PDB entry 8P3Y | electron microscopy, 3.55 A resolution | chains D and H of the 8 polymer chains in the assembly

Chain D:
Molecule: Glutamate receptor 2
From: Rattus norvegicus
Notes: engineered mutation(s): F231A
UniProtKB: P19491 (GRIA2_RAT), isoform P19491-2; aligned to UniProt positions 1-881 over residues -18 to 862 (the alignment contains insertions or deletions, so no single offset holds)
Chain sequence (881 residues; row label = number of the first residue in the row; numbers below 1 keep their minus sign (Met-18 is residue -18)):
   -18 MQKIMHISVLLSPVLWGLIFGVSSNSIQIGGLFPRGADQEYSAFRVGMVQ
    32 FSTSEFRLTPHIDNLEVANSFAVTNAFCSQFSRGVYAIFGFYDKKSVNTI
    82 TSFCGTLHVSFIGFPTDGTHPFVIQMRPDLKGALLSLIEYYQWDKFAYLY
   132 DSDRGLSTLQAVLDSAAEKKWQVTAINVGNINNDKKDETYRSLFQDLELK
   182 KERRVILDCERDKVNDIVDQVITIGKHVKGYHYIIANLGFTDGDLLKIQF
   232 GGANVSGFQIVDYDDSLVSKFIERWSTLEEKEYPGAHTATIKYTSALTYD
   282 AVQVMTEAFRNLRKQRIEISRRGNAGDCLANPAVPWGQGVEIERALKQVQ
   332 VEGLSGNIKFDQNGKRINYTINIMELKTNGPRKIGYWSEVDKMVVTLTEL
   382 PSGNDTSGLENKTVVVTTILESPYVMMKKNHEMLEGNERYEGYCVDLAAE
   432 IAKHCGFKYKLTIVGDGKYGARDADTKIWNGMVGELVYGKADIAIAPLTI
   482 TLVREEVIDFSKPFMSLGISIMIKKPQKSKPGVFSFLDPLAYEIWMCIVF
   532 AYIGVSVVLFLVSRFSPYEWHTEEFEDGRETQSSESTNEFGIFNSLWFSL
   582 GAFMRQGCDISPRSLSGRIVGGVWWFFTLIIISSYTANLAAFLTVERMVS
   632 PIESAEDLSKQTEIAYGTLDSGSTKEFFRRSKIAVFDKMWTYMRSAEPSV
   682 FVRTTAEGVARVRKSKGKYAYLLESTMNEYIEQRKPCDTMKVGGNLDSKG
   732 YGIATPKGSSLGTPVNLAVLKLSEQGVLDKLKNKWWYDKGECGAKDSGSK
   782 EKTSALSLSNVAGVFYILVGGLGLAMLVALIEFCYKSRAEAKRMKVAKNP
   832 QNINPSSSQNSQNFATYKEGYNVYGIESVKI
Unresolved in the structure: -18 to 392, 552-568, 774-784, 824-862
Sequence notes: conflict Gly94 (Ser115 in P19491), Ser754 (Asn775 in P19491), Val758 (Leu779 in P19491); variant Arg586 (Gln607 in P19491)
Curated features (UniProtKB/Swiss-Prot):
  - binding site (L-glutamate): Thr482
Disulfide bonds: Cys718-Cys773
What the authors report for this chain:
  - mutagenesis - F231A: decreased signaling

Chain H:
Molecule: Voltage-dependent calcium channel gamma-2 subunit
From: Rattus norvegicus
UniProtKB: Q71RJ2 (CCG2_RAT); numbering as in UniProt (aligned over 1-323)
Chain sequence (323 residues; each row starts with the number of its first residue):
     1 MGLFDRGVQMLLTTVGAFAAFSLMTIAVGTDYWLYSRGVCKTKSVSENET
    51 SKKNEEVMTHSGLWRTCCLEGNFKGLCKQIDHFPEDADYEADTAEYFLRA
   101 VRASSIFPILSVILLFMGGLCIAASEFYKTRHNIILSAGIFFVSAGLSNI
   151 IGIIVYISANAGDPSKSDSKKNSYSYGWSFYFGALSFIIAEMVGVLAVHM
   201 FIDRHKQLRATARATDYLQASAITRIPSYRYRYQRRSRSSSRSTEPSHSR
   251 DASPVGVKGFNTLPSTEISMYTLSRDPLKAATTPTATYNSDRDNSFLQVH
   301 NCIQKDSKDSLHANTANRRTTPV
Unresolved in the structure: 1-4, 44-54, 85-92, 163-172, 211-323
Curated features (UniProtKB/Swiss-Prot):
  - modified residue: Ser253 (Phosphoserine), Tyr271 (Phosphotyrosine), Thr321 (Phosphothreonine)
  - glycosylation: Asn48 (N-linked (GlcNAc...) asparagine)
Disulfide bonds: Cys40-Cys68, Cys67-Cys77

How chain D and chain H interact:
Pairs across the interface (6):
  Phe796(D) - Ile154(H)  hydrophobic
  Tyr797(D) - Ile151(H)  hydrophobic
  Tyr797(D) - Ile154(H)  hydrophobic
  Val800(D) - Ile151(H)  hydrophobic
  Met807(D) - Ile140(H)  hydrophobic
  Met807(D) - Ser144(H)
Also at the interface, not in a pair above, chain D (10 interface residues in all): Leu789, Ser790, Ala793, Leu803, Leu811, Phe814
Also at the interface, not in a pair above, chain H (12 interface residues in all): Asn133, Leu136, Val143, Leu147, Ile150, Val155, Ile157, Ser158

Overview:
Chain D and chain H form an interface of 10 and 12 residues respectively. Curated annotation (UniProt) lists
L-glutamate-binding residue Thr482(D) on chain D. The paper reports that F231A of chain D reduces signaling.
Here chain D is Glutamate receptor 2 and chain H is Voltage-dependent calcium channel gamma-2 subunit, both
from Rattus norvegicus. Entry 8P3Y (Homomeric GluA2 flip R/G-edited Q/R-edited F231A mutant in tandem with
TARP gamma-2, desensitized conformation 3) was determined by electron microscopy together with 8C1P, 8C1Q,
8C1R, 8C1S, 8C2H, 8C2I and 9 further entries from the same study.
